PDB entry 5J09 | X-ray diffraction, 2.00 A resolution | chains B and E of the 10 polymer chains in the assembly

Chain B (and E):
Protein: Beak and feather disease virus capsid protein
From: Beak and feather disease virus
Notes: chain E of this document is another copy of the same molecule, construct and numbering; everything in this record applies to it too
UniProtKB: A0A023R6W2 (A0A023R6W2_BFDV); residue numbers follow UniProt; this construct covers 15-247
Sequence (257 residues; each row starts with the number of its first residue; numbers below 1 keep their minus sign (Met-9 is residue -9)):
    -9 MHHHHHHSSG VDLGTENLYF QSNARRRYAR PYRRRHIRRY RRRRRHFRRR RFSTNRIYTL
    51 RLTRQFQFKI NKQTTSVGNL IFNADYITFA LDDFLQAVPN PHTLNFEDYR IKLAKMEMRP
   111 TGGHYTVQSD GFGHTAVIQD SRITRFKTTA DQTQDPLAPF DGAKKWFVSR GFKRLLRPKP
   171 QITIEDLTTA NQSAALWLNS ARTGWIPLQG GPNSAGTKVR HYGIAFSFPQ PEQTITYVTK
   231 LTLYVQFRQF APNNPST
Unresolved in the structure: -9 to 45, 171-188, 199-205, 240-247 (chain E: -9 to 45, 171-188, 199-204, 240-247)
Construct notes: initiating methionine (-9); expression tag (-8 to 14)

Chain B / chain E interface:
Contacting residue pairs (34; chain B residue first):
  Arg46(B) with Val88(E)
  Ile47(B) with Thr49(E); Leu50(E)
  Tyr48(B) with Thr49(E); Leu50(E); Pro91(E); Leu94(E), hydrophobic; Phe96(E), hydrophobic; Phe237(E), hydrophobic
  Thr49(B) with Ile47(E); Tyr48(E); Thr49(E), hydrogen bond (backbone-backbone)
  Leu50(B) with Ile47(E); Tyr48(E)
  Val88(B) with Arg46(E)
  Pro89(B) with Arg46(E); Gln239(E)
  Asn90(B) with Gln239(E), hydrogen bond (backbone-side chain)
  Pro91(B) with Tyr48(E)
  Thr93(B) with Asn95(E); Gln239(E)
  Leu94(B) with Tyr48(E); Asn95(E); Phe96(E), hydrophobic; Gln239(E)
  Asn95(B) with Thr93(E); Leu94(E); Asn95(E), hydrogen bond
  Phe96(B) with Tyr48(E), hydrophobic; Leu94(E), hydrophobic; Phe96(E), hydrophobic
  Phe237(B) with Tyr48(E), hydrophobic
  Gln239(B) with Thr93(E); Leu94(E)
Also at the interface, not in a pair above, chain E (14 interface residues in all): Pro89

Summary:
The interface between chain B and chain E involves 15 residues on one side and 14 on the other; the contacts
include 3 hydrogen bonds. Polar contacts include Asn90(B)-Gln239(E), Asn95(B)-Asn95(E) and Thr49(B)-Thr49(E).
Both chains are Beak and feather disease virus capsid protein (Beak and feather disease virus). Entry 5J09
(Crystal structure of decameric BFDV Capsid Protein) was determined by X-ray diffraction, deposited together
with 5J36 and 5J37.
